8SNX - chains A and D of the 6 polymer chains in the assembly; structure by electron microscopy, 3.40 A resolution.

[Chain A]
Protein: RNA-directed RNA polymerase L
Source organism: Respiratory syncytial virus A2
Notes: EC 2.7.7.48, 3.6.1.-, 2.7.7.88, 2.1.1.375
UniProtKB: P28887 (L_HRSVA); residue numbers follow UniProt; this construct covers 1-2165
Chain sequence (2165 residues; row label = number of the first residue in the row):
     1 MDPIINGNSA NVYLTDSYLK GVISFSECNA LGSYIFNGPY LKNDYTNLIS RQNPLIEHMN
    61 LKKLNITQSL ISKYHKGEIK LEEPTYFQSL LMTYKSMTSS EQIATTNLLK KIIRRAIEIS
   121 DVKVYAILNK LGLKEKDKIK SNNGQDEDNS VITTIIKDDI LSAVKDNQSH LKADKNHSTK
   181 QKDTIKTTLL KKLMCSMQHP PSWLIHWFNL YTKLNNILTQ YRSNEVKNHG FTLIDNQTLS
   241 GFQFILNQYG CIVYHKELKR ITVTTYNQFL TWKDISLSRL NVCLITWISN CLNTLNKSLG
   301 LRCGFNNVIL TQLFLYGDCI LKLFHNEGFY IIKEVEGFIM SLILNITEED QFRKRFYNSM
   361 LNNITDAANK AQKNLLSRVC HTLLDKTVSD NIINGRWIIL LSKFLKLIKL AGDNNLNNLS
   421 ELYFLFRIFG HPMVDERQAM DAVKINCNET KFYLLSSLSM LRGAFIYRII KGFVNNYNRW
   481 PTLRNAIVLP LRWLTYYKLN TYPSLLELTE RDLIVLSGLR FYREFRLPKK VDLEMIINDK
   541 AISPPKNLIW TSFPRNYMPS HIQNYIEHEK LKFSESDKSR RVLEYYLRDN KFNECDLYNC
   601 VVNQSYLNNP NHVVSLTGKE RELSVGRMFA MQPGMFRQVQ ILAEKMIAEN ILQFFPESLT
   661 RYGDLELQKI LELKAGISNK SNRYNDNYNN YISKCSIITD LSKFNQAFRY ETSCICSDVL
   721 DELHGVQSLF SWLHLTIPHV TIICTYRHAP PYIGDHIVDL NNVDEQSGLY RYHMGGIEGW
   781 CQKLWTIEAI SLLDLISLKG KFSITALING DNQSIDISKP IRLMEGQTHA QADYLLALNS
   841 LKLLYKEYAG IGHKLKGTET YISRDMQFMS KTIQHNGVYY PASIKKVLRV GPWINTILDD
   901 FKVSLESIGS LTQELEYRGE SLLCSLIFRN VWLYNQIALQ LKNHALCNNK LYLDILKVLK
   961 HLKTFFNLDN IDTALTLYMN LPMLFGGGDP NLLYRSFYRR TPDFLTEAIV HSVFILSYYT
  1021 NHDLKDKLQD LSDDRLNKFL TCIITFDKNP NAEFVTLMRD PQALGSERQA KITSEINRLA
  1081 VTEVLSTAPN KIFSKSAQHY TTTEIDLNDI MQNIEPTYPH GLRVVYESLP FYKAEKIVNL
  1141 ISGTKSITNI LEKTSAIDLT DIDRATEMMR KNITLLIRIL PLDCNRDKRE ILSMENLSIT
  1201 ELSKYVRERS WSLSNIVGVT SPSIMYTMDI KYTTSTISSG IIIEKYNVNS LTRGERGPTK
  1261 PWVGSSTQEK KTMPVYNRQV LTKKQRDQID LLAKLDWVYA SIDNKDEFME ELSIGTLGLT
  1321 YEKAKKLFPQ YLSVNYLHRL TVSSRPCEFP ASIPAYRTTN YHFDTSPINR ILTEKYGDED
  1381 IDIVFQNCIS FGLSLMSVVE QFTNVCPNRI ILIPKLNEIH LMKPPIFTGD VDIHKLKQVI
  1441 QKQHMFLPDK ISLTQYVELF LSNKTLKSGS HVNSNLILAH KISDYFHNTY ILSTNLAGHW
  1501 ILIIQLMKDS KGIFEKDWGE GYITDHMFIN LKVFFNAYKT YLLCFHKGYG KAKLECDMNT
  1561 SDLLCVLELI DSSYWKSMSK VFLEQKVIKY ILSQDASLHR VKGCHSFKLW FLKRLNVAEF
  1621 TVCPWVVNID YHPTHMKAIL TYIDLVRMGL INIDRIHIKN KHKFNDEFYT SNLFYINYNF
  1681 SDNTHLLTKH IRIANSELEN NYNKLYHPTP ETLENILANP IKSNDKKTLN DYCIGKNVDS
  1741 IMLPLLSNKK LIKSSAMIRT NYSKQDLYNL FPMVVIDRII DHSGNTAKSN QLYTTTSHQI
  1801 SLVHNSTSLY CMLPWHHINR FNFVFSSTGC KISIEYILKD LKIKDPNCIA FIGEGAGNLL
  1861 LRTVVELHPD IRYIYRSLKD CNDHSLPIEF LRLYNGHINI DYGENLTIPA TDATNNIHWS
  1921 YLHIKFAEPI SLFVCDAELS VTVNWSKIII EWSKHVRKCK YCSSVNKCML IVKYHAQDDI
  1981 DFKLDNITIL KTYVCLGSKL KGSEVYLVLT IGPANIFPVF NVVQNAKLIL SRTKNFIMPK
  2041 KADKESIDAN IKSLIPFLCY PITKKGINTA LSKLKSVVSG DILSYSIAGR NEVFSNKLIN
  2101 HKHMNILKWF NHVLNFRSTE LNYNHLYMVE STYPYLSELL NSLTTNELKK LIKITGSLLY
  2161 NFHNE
Disordered / not traced: 1-9, 134-183, 662-665, 677-689, 1463-2165
UniProt features mapped onto this chain:
  - active site: His1338 (Nucleophile), Lys1831 (For mRNA (nucleoside-2'-O-)-methyltransferase activity), Asp1936 (For mRNA (nucleoside-2'-O-)-methyltransferase activity), Lys1973 (For mRNA (nucleoside-2'-O-)-methyltransferase activity), Glu2004 (For mRNA (nucleoside-2'-O-)-methyltransferase activity)
  - binding site (Mg(2+)): Asp700, Asp811
  - binding site (substrate): Gly1853 to Gly1857
  - natural variant: Cys319 (C319Y: In strain: Cold-passage attenuated), His1690 (H1690Y: In strain: Cold-passage attenuated)
  - mutagenesis: Asp811 (D811A: Complete loss of RNA synthesis), Asn812 (N812A: Complete loss of RNA synthesis), Pro1261 (P1261A: Inhibition of RNA synthesis), Trp1262 (W1262A: Inhibition of RNA synthesis), Pro1274 (P1274A: No effect on RNA synthesis), Tyr1276 (Y1276A: No effect on RNA synthesis), Arg1820 (R1820A: Complete loss of methyltransferase activity), Gly1855 (G1855S: Complete loss of methyltransferase activity), Asp1936 (D1936A: About 90% loss of methyltransferase activity), Glu1938 (E1938A: Complete loss of methyltransferase activity), Ser1998 (S1998A: Complete loss of methyltransferase activity), Glu2004 (E2004A: Complete loss of methyltransferase activity)
What the authors report for this chain:
  - binding site for the 10-nt RNA strand: Tyr13, Glu57, Lys540, Thr551, Arg555, Lys570, Arg580, Glu584, Lys619, Glu620, Phe629, Arg637, Gln640, Thr660, Arg747, Glu778, Lys783, Ser1155
  - specificity-determining residues: Lys619, Glu778 (proposed by the authors, not directly observed)
  - catalytic residues: Gly810 to Asn812
  - conformationally variable residues (order/disorder transition): Glu666 to Gly676

[Chain D]
Protein: Phosphoprotein
Source organism: Respiratory syncytial virus A2
UniProtKB: G3C7Q7 (G3C7Q7_HRSV); residue numbers follow UniProt; this construct covers 1-241
Chain sequence (241 residues; row label = number of the first residue in the row):
     1 MEKFAPEFHG EDANNRATKF LESIKGKFTS PKDPKKKDSI ISVNSIDIEV TKESPITSNS
    61 TIINPTNETD DTAGNKPNYQ RKPLVSFKED PTPSDNPFSK LYKETIETFD NNEEESSYSY
   121 EEINDQTNDN ITARLDRIDE KLSEILGMLH TLVVASAGPT SARDGIRDAM VGLREEMIEK
   181 IRTEALMTND RLEAMARLRN EESEKMAKDT SDEVSLNPTS EKLNNLLEGN DSDNDLSLED
   241 F
Disordered / not traced: 1-128, 159-169, 201-241

[Chain A / chain D interface]
Contacting residue pairs - 9 pairs, chain A then chain D:
  Arg484(A) with Thr188(D), hydrogen bond
  Arg520(A) with Glu184(D)
  Tyr522(A) with Arg191(D)
  Leu1453(A) with Arg199(D)
  Thr1454(A) with Arg199(D)
  Val1457(A) with Leu198(D), hydrophobic; Arg199(D)
  Glu1458(A) with Met195(D)
  Leu1461(A) with Leu198(D), hydrophobic
Also at the interface, not in a pair above, chain A (9 interface residues in all): Arg523
Also at the interface, not in a pair above, chain D (7 interface residues in all): Leu192

[In short]
9 residues of chain A face 7 of chain D across their interface; the contacts include 1 hydrogen bond. The
hydrogen-bonded pair is Arg484(A)-Thr188(D). From the paper: the catalytic residue Gly810(A); a binding site
for the 10-nt RNA strand at Tyr13(A), Glu57(A) and Lys540(A) among others.
Here chain A is RNA-directed RNA polymerase L and chain D is Phosphoprotein, both from Respiratory syncytial
virus A2. Entry 8SNX (Cryo-EM structure of the respiratory syncytial virus polymerase (L:P) bound to the
leader promoter) was determined by electron microscopy (same publication as 8SNY).
